PDB entry 2PP8 | X-ray diffraction, 1.50 A resolution | chains A and B of the 3 polymer chains in the assembly

Chain A (and B):
Protein: Copper-containing nitrite reductase
From: Alcaligenes faecalis
Notes: EC 1.7.2.1; chain B of this document is another copy of the same molecule, construct and numbering; everything in this record applies to it too
UniProt: P38501 (NIR_ALCFA); residues 4-340 here correspond to UniProt positions 40-376 (UniProt number = residue number + 36)
Chain sequence (341 residues; row label = number of the first residue in the row):
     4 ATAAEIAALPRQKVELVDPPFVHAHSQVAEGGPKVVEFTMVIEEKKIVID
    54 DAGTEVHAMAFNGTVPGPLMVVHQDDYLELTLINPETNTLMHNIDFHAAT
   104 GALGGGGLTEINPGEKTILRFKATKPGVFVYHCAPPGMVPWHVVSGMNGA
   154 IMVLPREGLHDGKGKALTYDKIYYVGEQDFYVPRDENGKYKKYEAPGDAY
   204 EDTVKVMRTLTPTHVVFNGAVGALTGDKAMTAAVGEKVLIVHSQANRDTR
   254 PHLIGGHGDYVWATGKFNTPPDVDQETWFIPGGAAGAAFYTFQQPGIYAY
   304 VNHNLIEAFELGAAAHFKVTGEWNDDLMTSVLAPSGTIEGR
Disordered / not traced: 340-344
Differences from the reference sequence: expression tag (341-344)
Ion coordination: Cu+: H95, H145; Cu ion site 1: H100, H135 (together with formate) (shared with H306(B) of chain B); Cu ion site 2: H306 (shared with 2 residues of chain C)
UniProt features mapped onto this chain:
  - binding site (Cu cation): H95, H100, H135, C136, H145, M150, H306
From the paper describing this entry:
  - conformationally variable residues (side-chain flip): D98
  - binding site for formate: D98

Interface between chain A and chain B:
Residue-residue contacts - 112 pairs, chain A then chain B:
  I9(A) - D329(B)
  Y80(A) - D329(B)  hydrogen bond
  E82(A) - V334(B)
  D98(A) - I257(B)
  H100(A) - H255(B)
  H100(A) - H260(B)  hydrogen bond (backbone-side chain)
  H100(A) - E279(B)  salt bridge
  H100(A) - H306(B)  hydrogen bond
  A101(A) - H260(B)
  A102(A) - H260(B)
  A102(A) - M331(B)  hydrophobic
  T103(A) - G258(B)
  T103(A) - H260(B)
  T103(A) - Y293(B)
  T103(A) - Q296(B)
  T103(A) - Q297(B)  hydrogen bond (backbone-side chain)
  T103(A) - M331(B)
  G104(A) - G258(B)  hydrogen bond (backbone-backbone)
  G104(A) - Q297(B)
  G104(A) - W326(B)
  G104(A) - M331(B)
  A105(A) - W326(B)  hydrophobic
  A105(A) - M331(B)  hydrophobic
  L106(A) - I257(B)  hydrophobic
  L106(A) - G258(B)
  L106(A) - I300(B)
  L106(A) - A302(B)
  G107(A) - G258(B)
  G107(A) - M331(B)
  G108(A) - M331(B)
  L111(A) - M331(B)  hydrophobic
  L111(A) - P337(B)
  E113(A) - P337(B)
  I114(A) - P337(B)  hydrophobic
  G117(A) - G339(B)
  E118(A) - P337(B)
  E118(A) - S338(B)
  K119(A) - L335(B)
  K119(A) - A336(B)
  K119(A) - P337(B)
  K119(A) - S338(B)  hydrogen bond (backbone-backbone)
  T120(A) - L335(B)  hydrogen bond (side chain-backbone)
  T120(A) - A336(B)
  T120(A) - P337(B)
  I121(A) - S333(B)
  I121(A) - V334(B)  hydrogen bond (backbone-backbone)
  I121(A) - L335(B)  hydrogen bond (backbone-backbone)
  L122(A) - M331(B)  hydrophobic
  L122(A) - T332(B)
  R123(A) - D328(B)  hydrogen bond (side chain-backbone)
  R123(A) - M331(B)
  R123(A) - T332(B)  hydrogen bond (backbone-backbone)
  R123(A) - V334(B)
  F124(A) - L330(B)
  K125(A) - D329(B)
  K125(A) - L330(B)  hydrogen bond (backbone-backbone)
  T127(A) - L330(B)
  K128(A) - H260(B)  hydrogen bond
  K128(A) - D262(B)  salt bridge
  K128(A) - D277(B)  salt bridge
  P129(A) - D277(B)
  V131(A) - E279(B)
  F132(A) - E279(B)
  V133(A) - E279(B)  hydrogen bond (backbone-side chain)
  H135(A) - H306(B)
  V142(A) - L308(B)  hydrophobic
  V142(A) - F312(B)  hydrophobic
  P143(A) - L308(B)
  P143(A) - I309(B)
  P143(A) - F312(B)
  V146(A) - L308(B)  hydrophobic
  Y184(A) - I309(B)
  V207(A) - E313(B)
  M210(A) - I309(B)
  R211(A) - Y193(B)
  R211(A) - T214(B)
  R211(A) - E313(B)  salt bridge
  T212(A) - T214(B)
  L213(A) - R250(B)
  L213(A) - I309(B)  hydrophobic
  L213(A) - E310(B)
  L213(A) - L314(B)  hydrophobic
  A248(A) - H306(B)  hydrogen bond (backbone-side chain)
  A248(A) - L308(B)
  N249(A) - H306(B)
  N249(A) - N307(B)  hydrogen bond (backbone-side chain)
  N249(A) - L308(B)  hydrogen bond (side chain-backbone)
  N249(A) - I309(B)
  D251(A) - R253(B)  salt bridge
  D251(A) - F282(B)
  T267(A) - D275(B)
  T267(A) - Q278(B)  hydrogen bond
  K269(A) - V276(B)
  K269(A) - D277(B)
  K269(A) - Q278(B)
  K269(A) - E279(B)  salt bridge
  N271(A) - V276(B)
  N271(A) - D277(B)  hydrogen bond
  T272(A) - D275(B)
  T272(A) - V276(B)  hydrogen bond (side chain-backbone)
  T272(A) - Q278(B)  hydrogen bond
  F282(A) - F282(B)  hydrophobic
  P284(A) - T280(B)
  P284(A) - F282(B)  hydrophobic
  G285(A) - R253(B)
  G285(A) - T280(B)
  G285(A) - H306(B)
  G286(A) - E279(B)
  G286(A) - T280(B)  hydrogen bond (backbone-side chain)
  G286(A) - H306(B)
  A287(A) - E279(B)
  A288(A) - E279(B)  hydrogen bond (backbone-side chain)
Also at the interface, not in a pair above, chain A (58 interface residues in all): A4, T112, Y203, R250
Also at the interface, not in a pair above, chain B (46 interface residues in all): R187, P215, T216, Y301

In short:
58 residues of chain A face 46 of chain B across their interface; the contacts include 23 hydrogen bonds and 6
salt bridges. Among the polar pairs are H100(A)-E279(B), K128(A)-D262(B) and K128(A)-D277(B). Curated
annotation (UniProt) lists 7 Cu cation-binding residues on chain A. From the paper: a binding site for formate
at D98(A); conformational variability at D98(A).
Chain A and chain B are both Copper-containing nitrite reductase (Alcaligenes faecalis); the structure,
Formate bound to oxidized wild type AfNiR, was determined by X-ray diffraction together with 2PP7, 2PP9, 2PPA
and 2E86 from the same study.
